Entry 9D3T (electron microscopy, 2.80 A resolution); this record covers chains B and J of the 10 polymer chains in the assembly.

[Chain B]
Molecule: Histone H4
Organism: Homo sapiens
UniProtKB: P62805 (H4_HUMAN); residues 24-101 here correspond to UniProt positions 25-102 (UniProt number = residue number + 1)
Amino-acid sequence (78 residues; each row starts with the number of its first residue):
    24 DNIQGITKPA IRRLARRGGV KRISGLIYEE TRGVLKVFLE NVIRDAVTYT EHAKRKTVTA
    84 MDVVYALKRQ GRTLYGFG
UniProt features mapped onto this chain:
  - modified residue: Lys31 (N6-(2-hydroxyisobutyryl)lysine), Lys44 (N6-(2-hydroxyisobutyryl)lysine), Ser47 (Phosphoserine), Tyr51 (Phosphotyrosine), Lys59 (N6-(2-hydroxyisobutyryl)lysine), Lys77 (N6-(2-hydroxyisobutyryl)lysine), Lys79 (N6-(2-hydroxyisobutyryl)lysine), Thr80 (Phosphothreonine), Tyr88 (Phosphotyrosine), Lys91 (N6-(2-hydroxyisobutyryl)lysine)
  - cross-link (Glycyl lysine isopeptide (Lys-Gly)): Lys31 (interchain with G-Cter in SUMO2), Lys59 (interchain with G-Cter in SUMO2), Lys79 (interchain with G-Cter in SUMO2), Lys91 (interchain with G-Cter in SUMO2)

[Chain J]
Molecule: 5S rDNA (coding strand)
Organism: Xenopus borealis
Sequence (100 nucleotides; numbered -46 to 53; the number before each row is that of its first residue; numbers below 1 keep their minus sign (DT-46 is residue -46)):
   -46 TCAGGGTGGT ATGGCCGTAG GCGAGCACAA GGCTGACTTT TCCTCCCCTT GTGCTGCCTT
    14 CTGGGGGGGG CCCAGCTCCT CCCCATGCCA GGGTCTTTTC

[Chain B / chain J interface]
Pairs across the interface (13):
  Arg35(B) with DT8(J), salt bridge to the phosphate
  Arg39(B) with DT8(J), salt bridge to the phosphate
  Arg45(B) with DC7(J), sugar contact; DT8(J), phosphate contact
  Ile46(B) with DC7(J), phosphate contact; DT8(J), hydrogen bond to the phosphate
  Ser47(B) with DC7(J), hydrogen bond to the phosphate
  Gly48(B) with DC7(J), hydrogen bond to the phosphate
  Arg78(B) with DG28(J), phosphate contact
  Lys79(B) with DA27(J), salt bridge to the phosphate; DG28(J), hydrogen bond to the phosphate
  Thr80(B) with DA27(J), phosphate contact; DG28(J), hydrogen bond to the phosphate
Other interface residues (no listed pair), chain B (11 interface residues in all): Lys44, Tyr51

[Overview]
The interface between chain B and chain J involves 11 residues on one side and 4 on the other, with 5 hydrogen
bonds and 3 salt bridges. Among the polar pairs are Ile46(B)-DT8(J), Ser47(B)-DC7(J) and Gly48(B)-DC7(J).
Here chain B is Histone H4 (Homo sapiens) and chain J is 5S rDNA (coding strand) (Xenopus borealis). Entry
9D3T (147-bp 5S rDNA nucleosome cross-linked with glutaraldehyde) was determined by electron microscopy (same
publication as 9D3K, 9D3L, 9D3N, 9D3O, 9D3Q, 9D3R and 9D3S).
